8G59 - chains B and Y of the 5 polymer chains in the assembly; structure by electron microscopy, 2.64 A resolution.

[Chain B]
Protein: Guanine nucleotide-binding protein G(I)/G(S)/G(T) subunit beta-1
Source organism: Homo sapiens
UniProtKB: P62873 (GBB1_HUMAN); numbering as in UniProt (aligned over 2-340)
Amino-acid sequence (339 residues; each row starts with the number of its first residue):
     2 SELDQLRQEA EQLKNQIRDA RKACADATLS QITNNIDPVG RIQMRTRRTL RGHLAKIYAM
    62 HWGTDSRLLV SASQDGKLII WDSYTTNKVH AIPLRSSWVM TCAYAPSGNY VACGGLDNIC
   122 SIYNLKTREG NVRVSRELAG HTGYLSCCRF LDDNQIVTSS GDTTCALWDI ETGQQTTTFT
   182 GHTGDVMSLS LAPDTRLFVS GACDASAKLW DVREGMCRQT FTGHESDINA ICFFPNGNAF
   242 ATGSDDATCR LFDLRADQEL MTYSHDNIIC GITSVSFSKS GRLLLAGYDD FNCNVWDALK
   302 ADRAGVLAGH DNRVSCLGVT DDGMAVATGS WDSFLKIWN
Not modelled in the structure: 2-5
Curated features (UniProtKB/Swiss-Prot):
  - modified residue: Ser2 (N-acetylserine), His266 (Phosphohistidine)
  - natural variant: Leu30 (L30F: In MRD42; uncertain significance), Arg52 (R52G: In MRD42), Gly64 (G64V: In MRD42), Asp76 (D76E: In MRD42; D76G: In MRD42), Gly77 (G77S: In MRD42), Lys78 (K78R: In MRD42), Ile80 (I80N: In MRD42; I80T: In MRD42), His91 (H91R: In MRD42; uncertain significance), Ala92 (A92T: In MRD42), Pro94 (P94S: In MRD42), Leu95 (L95P: In MRD42), Arg96 (R96L: In MRD42), 5 further natural variant entries in UniProt

[Chain Y]
Protein: Guanine nucleotide-binding protein G(I)/G(S)/G(O) subunit gamma-2
Source organism: Homo sapiens
UniProtKB: P59768 (GBG2_HUMAN); residues 1-71 here = UniProt positions 1-71
Amino-acid sequence (71 residues; each row starts with the number of its first residue):
     1 MASNNTASIA QARKLVEQLK MEANIDRIKV SKAAADLMAY CEAHAKEDPL LTPVPASENP
    61 FREKKFFCAI L
Not modelled in the structure: 1-8, 62-71
Curated features (UniProtKB/Swiss-Prot):
  - modified residue: Ala2 (N-acetylalanine), Cys68 (Cysteine methyl ester)
  - lipidation: Cys68 (S-geranylgeranyl cysteine)

[Chain B / chain Y interface]
Contacting residue pairs - 69 pairs, chain B then chain Y:
  Leu7(B) - Ala12(Y)  hydrophobic
  Leu7(B) - Val16(Y)
  Ala11(B) - Val16(Y)
  Ala11(B) - Leu19(Y)
  Leu14(B) - Val16(Y)
  Leu14(B) - Leu19(Y)  hydrophobic
  Ile18(B) - Leu19(Y)
  Ile18(B) - Ala23(Y)  hydrophobic
  Ala26(B) - Val30(Y)  hydrophobic
  Ala28(B) - Val30(Y)
  Leu30(B) - Ala34(Y)  hydrophobic
  Ile33(B) - Ser31(Y)
  Ile33(B) - Ala34(Y)  hydrophobic
  Ile33(B) - Met38(Y)  hydrophobic
  Thr34(B) - Met38(Y)
  Ile37(B) - Met38(Y)  hydrophobic
  Ile37(B) - Glu42(Y)
  Val40(B) - Leu51(Y)  hydrophobic
  Arg48(B) - Phe61(Y)
  Arg49(B) - Pro60(Y)  hydrogen bond (side chain-backbone)
  Arg49(B) - Phe61(Y)
  Ser84(B) - Phe61(Y)
  Tyr85(B) - Pro60(Y)
  Tyr85(B) - Phe61(Y)  hydrophobic
  Cys218(B) - Gln18(Y)  hydrogen bond (backbone-side chain)
  Arg219(B) - Glu22(Y)
  Arg219(B) - Ile25(Y)
  Gln220(B) - Ile25(Y)
  Phe235(B) - Leu37(Y)  hydrophobic
  Phe235(B) - Tyr40(Y)  hydrophobic
  Phe235(B) - Cys41(Y)  hydrophobic
  Pro236(B) - Tyr40(Y)
  Asn237(B) - Tyr40(Y)
  Asp254(B) - Ala33(Y)
  Arg256(B) - Arg27(Y)
  Arg256(B) - Ile28(Y)
  Arg256(B) - Ala33(Y)
  Arg256(B) - Asp36(Y)  salt bridge
  Ala257(B) - Arg27(Y)
  Ala257(B) - Ile28(Y)
  Ala257(B) - Val30(Y)  hydrophobic
  Asp258(B) - Arg27(Y)  salt bridge
  Gln259(B) - Val30(Y)
  Leu261(B) - Val30(Y)  hydrophobic
  Ser279(B) - Asp48(Y)  hydrogen bond
  Lys280(B) - Glu47(Y)
  Lys280(B) - Asp48(Y)
  Ser281(B) - Tyr40(Y)
  Ser281(B) - Cys41(Y)
  Ser281(B) - His44(Y)
  Ser281(B) - Asp48(Y)  hydrogen bond
  Ser281(B) - Leu51(Y)
  Arg283(B) - Leu51(Y)
  Leu284(B) - Leu50(Y)  hydrophobic
  Leu284(B) - Leu51(Y)  hydrophobic
  Leu300(B) - Cys41(Y)  hydrophobic
  Asp323(B) - Pro49(Y)
  Gly324(B) - Asp48(Y)
  Gly324(B) - Pro49(Y)
  Gly324(B) - Leu50(Y)
  Met325(B) - Pro49(Y)  hydrophobic
  Met325(B) - Glu58(Y)
  Met325(B) - Asn59(Y)
  Met325(B) - Pro60(Y)
  Ala326(B) - Phe61(Y)  hydrophobic
  Val327(B) - Leu50(Y)  hydrophobic
  Ile338(B) - Phe61(Y)  hydrophobic
  Asn340(B) - Asn59(Y)  hydrogen bond
  Asn340(B) - Phe61(Y)
Interface residues without a listed pair, chain B (50 interface residues in all): Glu10, Lys15, Ala21, Cys25, Ile43, Met217, Ala240, Leu252, Gly282, Val320
Interface residues without a listed pair, chain Y (35 interface residues in all): Leu15, Lys20, Met21, Asp26, Ala45, Val54

[Overview]
50 residues of chain B and 35 residues of chain Y are in contact, with 5 hydrogen bonds and 2 salt bridges.
Polar contacts include Arg256(B)-Asp36(Y), Asp258(B)-Arg27(Y) and Arg49(B)-Pro60(Y).
Here chain B is Guanine nucleotide-binding protein G(I)/G(S)/G(T) subunit beta-1 and chain Y is Guanine
nucleotide-binding protein G(I)/G(S)/G(O) subunit gamma-2, both from Homo sapiens. Entry 8G59 (Cryo-EM
structure of the TUG891 bound GPR120-Giq complex) was determined by electron microscopy, deposited together
with 8ID3, 8ID4, 8ID6, 8ID8 and 8ID9.
